PDB entry 6NK6 | electron microscopy, 4.06 A resolution (low resolution: residue-level contacts below are approximate; hydrogen-bond / salt-bridge calls are withheld) | chains H and L of the 16 polymer chains in the assembly

Chain H:
Name: E2 glycoprotein
Source organism: Chikungunya virus strain Senegal 37997
UniProtKB: Q5XXP3 (POLS_CHIK3); residues 5-423 here correspond to UniProt positions 330-748 (UniProt number = residue number + 325)
Amino-acid sequence (419 residues; each row starts with the number of its first residue):
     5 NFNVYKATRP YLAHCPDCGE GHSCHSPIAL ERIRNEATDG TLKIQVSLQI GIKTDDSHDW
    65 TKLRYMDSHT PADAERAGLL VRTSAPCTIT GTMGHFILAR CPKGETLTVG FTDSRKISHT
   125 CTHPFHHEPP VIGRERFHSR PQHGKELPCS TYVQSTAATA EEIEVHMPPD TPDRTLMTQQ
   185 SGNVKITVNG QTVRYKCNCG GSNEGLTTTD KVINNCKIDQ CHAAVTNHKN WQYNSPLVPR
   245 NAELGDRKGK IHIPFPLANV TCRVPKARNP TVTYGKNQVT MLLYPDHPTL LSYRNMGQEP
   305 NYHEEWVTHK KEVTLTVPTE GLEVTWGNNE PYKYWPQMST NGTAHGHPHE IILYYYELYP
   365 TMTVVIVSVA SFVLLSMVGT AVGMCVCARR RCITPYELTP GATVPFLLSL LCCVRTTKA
Disulfides: C19-C125, C22-C28, C91-C105, C153-C266, C201-C225, C203-C220, C396-C417
Covalently attached groups: N-acetylglucosamine (NAG) linked to N263

Chain L:
Name: Capsid protein
Source organism: Chikungunya virus strain Senegal 37997
UniProtKB: Q5XXP3 (POLS_CHIK3); residue numbers follow UniProt; this construct covers 111-261
Amino-acid sequence (151 residues; row label = number of the first residue in the row):
   111 NDCIFEVKHE GKVMGYACLV GDKVMKPAHV KGTIDNADLA KLAFKRSSKY DLECAQIPVH
   171 MKSDASKFTH EKPEGYYNWH HGAVQYSGGR FTIPTGAGKP GDSGRPIFDN KGRVVAIVLG
   231 GANEGARTAL SVVTWNKDIV TKITPEGAEE W

Interface between chain H and chain L:
Contacting residue pairs (18):
  P399(H) with I249(L)
  Y400(H) with I249(L)
  E401(H) with K133(L); C164(L)
  L402(H) with D132(L); K133(L); A165(L); Q166(L)
  T403(H) with K133(L); D248(L); V250(L)
  P404(H) with V130(L); K133(L); M135(L); F178(L); D248(L)
  G405(H) with F178(L); D248(L)
Other interface residues (no listed pair), chain H (8 interface residues in all): T398
Other interface residues (no listed pair), chain L (13 interface residues in all): Y160, L162

In short:
Chain H and chain L form an interface of 8 and 13 residues respectively.
Chain H is E2 glycoprotein and chain L is Capsid protein, both from Chikungunya virus strain Senegal 37997;
the structure, Electron Cryo-Microscopy Of Chikungunya VLP in complex with mouse Mxra8 receptor, was
determined by electron microscopy together with 6NK3, 6NK5 and 6NK7 from the same study.
